Entry 8FN0 (electron microscopy, 2.89 A resolution); this record covers chains B and E of the 6 polymer chains in the assembly.

Chain B:
Name: MiniGo
Source organism: Escherichia coli
Amino-acid sequence (228 residues; each row starts with the number of its first residue; numbers below 1 keep their minus sign (Met-2 is residue -2)):
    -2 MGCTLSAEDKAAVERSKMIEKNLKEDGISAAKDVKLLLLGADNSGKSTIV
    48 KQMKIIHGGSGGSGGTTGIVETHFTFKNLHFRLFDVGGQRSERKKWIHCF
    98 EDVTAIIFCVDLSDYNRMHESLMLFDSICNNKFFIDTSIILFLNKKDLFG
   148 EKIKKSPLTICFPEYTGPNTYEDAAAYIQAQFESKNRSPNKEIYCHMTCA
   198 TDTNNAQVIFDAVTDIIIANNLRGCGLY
Not modelled in the structure: -2 to 1, 54-63, 89, 225
Residues lining bound ligands: SRW (2-[{2-(1-fluorocyclopropyl)-4-[4-(2-methoxyphenyl)piperidin-1-yl]quinazolin-6-yl}(methyl)amino]ethan-1-ol): Leu219, Cys222, Gly223, Leu224
What the authors report for this chain:
  - binding site for SRW: Cys222 to Leu224

Chain E:
Name: scFv16
Source organism: Lama glama
Notes: antibody fragment or engineered binder
Amino-acid sequence (267 residues; row label = number of the first residue in the row; note: 3 numbers in that range are skipped by the numbering (no residue carries them; nothing is unmodelled there); a row labelled like 120A-120O holds insertion residues (120A, then the next letters in order)):
     1 DVQLVESGGGLVQPGGSRKLSCSASGFAFSSFGMHWVRQAPEKGLEWVAY
    51 ISSGSGTIYYADTVKGRFTISRDDPKNTLFLQMTSLRSEDTAMYYCVRSI
   101 YYYGSSPFDFWGQGTTLTVS
120A-120O SGGGGSGGGGSGGGG
   124 SDIVMTQATSSVPVTPGESVSISCRSSKSLLHSNGNTYLYWFLQRPGQSP
   174 QLLIYRMSNLASGVPDRFSGSGSGTAFTLTISRLEAEDVGVYYCMQHLEY
   224 PLTFGAGTKLELKAAALEVLFQGPHHHHHHHH
Not modelled in the structure: 1, 120A-120O, 236-255
Disulfides: Cys147-Cys217

Chain B / chain E interface:
Contacting residue pairs - 26 pairs, chain B then chain E:
  Leu2(B) with His155(E)
  Ser3(B) with His155(E); Asn157(E); Tyr161(E), hydrogen bond
  Ala4(B) with His220(E); Leu221(E); Tyr223(E), hydrophobic
  Glu5(B) with Tyr101(E); Pro107(E); Tyr161(E); Tyr163(E), hydrogen bond; Arg179(E), salt bridge; His220(E), salt bridge
  Asp6(B) with Asn157(E), hydrogen bond; Tyr161(E)
  Ala8(B) with Tyr101(E), hydrophobic
  Ala9(B) with Tyr101(E)
  Glu11(B) with Ser52(E), hydrogen bond; Ser53(E); Gly56(E); Thr57(E), hydrogen bond
  Arg12(B) with Ile100(E); Tyr101(E); Tyr102(E)
  Met15(B) with Ser53(E), hydrogen bond; Gly54(E)
Also at the interface, not in a pair above, chain E (19 interface residues in all): Ser31, Tyr50

In short:
10 residues of chain B and 19 residues of chain E are in contact; the contacts include 6 hydrogen bonds and 2
salt bridges. Polar pairs include Glu5(B)-Arg179(E), Glu5(B)-His220(E) and Ser3(B)-Tyr161(E). Chain B binds
compound SRW. The paper reports a binding site for SRW at Cys222(B).
Chain B is MiniGo (Escherichia coli) and chain E is scFv16 (Lama glama); the structure, CryoEM structure of
Go-coupled NTSR1 with a biased allosteric modulator, was determined by electron microscopy, deposited together
with 8FMZ and 8FN1.
